Entry 8AHL (electron microscopy, 4.10 A resolution (low resolution: residue-level contacts below are approximate; hydrogen-bond / salt-bridge calls are withheld)); this record covers chains B and H of the 12 polymer chains in the assembly.

# Chain B (and H)
Molecule: Crescentin
Organism: Caulobacter vibrioides
Notes: chain H of this document is another copy of the same molecule, construct and numbering; everything in this record applies to it too
UniProt: A0A8F8EC09 (A0A8F8EC09_CAUVI); the construct has insertions or renumbered stretches relative to UniProt, so the offset changes along the chain: 1-405 = UniProt 1-405; 409-460 = UniProt 406-457
Sequence (460 residues; row label = number of the first residue in the row):
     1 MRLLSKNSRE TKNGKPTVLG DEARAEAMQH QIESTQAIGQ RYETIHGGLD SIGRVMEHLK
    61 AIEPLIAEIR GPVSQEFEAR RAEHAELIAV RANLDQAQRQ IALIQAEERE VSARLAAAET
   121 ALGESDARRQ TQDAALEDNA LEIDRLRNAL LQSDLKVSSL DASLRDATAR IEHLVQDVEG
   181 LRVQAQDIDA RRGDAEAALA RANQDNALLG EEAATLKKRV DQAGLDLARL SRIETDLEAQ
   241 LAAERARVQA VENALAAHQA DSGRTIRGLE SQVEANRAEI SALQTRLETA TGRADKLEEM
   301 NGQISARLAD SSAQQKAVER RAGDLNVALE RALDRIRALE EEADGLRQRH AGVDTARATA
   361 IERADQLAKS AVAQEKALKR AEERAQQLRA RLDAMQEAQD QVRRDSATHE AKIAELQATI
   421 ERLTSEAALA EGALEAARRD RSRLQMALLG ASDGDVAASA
Disordered / not traced: 1-39, 278-460 (chain H: 1-30, 194-460)
Differences from the reference sequence: insertion (406-408)
What the authors report for this chain:
  - self-association interface (contacts with another copy of this molecule); pairs are residue here / residue on that copy: Gln204-Lys296, Ala207-Lys296

# Chain B / chain H interface
Pairs across the interface (23; chain B residue first):
  Arg41(B) with Phe77(H); Glu78(H); Arg81(H)
  Ile45(B) with Arg70(H)
  Ile52(B) with Glu63(H); Ala67(H)
  Val55(B) with Leu59(H)
  Leu59(B) with Met56(H); Lys60(H)
  Ile62(B) with Met56(H)
  Glu63(B) with Glu57(H)
  Ile66(B) with Gly53(H)
  Arg70(B) with Leu49(H)
  Val73(B) with His46(H)
  Phe77(B) with Tyr42(H)
  Arg80(B) with Thr35(H); Ile38(H); Tyr42(H)
  Glu83(B) with Gln31(H)
  His84(B) with Ile32(H)
  Leu87(B) with Gln31(H)
  Arg91(B) with Gln31(H); Ile32(H)
Interface residues without a listed pair, chain B (20 interface residues in all): Thr44, Gly48, Ser51, Ile69
Interface residues without a listed pair, chain H (21 interface residues in all): Ile52, Ile66, Ser74

# Overview
Chain B and chain H form an interface of 20 and 21 residues respectively. The paper reports a self-association
interface involving Gln204(B) and Ala207(B).
Chain B and chain H are both Crescentin (Caulobacter vibrioides); the structure, Cryo-EM structure of
crescentin filaments (stutter mutant, C1 symmetry and large box), was determined by electron microscopy (same
publication as 8AFE, 8AFH, 8AFL, 8AFM, 8AIA, 8AIX and 8AJB).
